Entry 6D7K (X-ray diffraction, 2.60 A resolution); this record covers chains A and B of the 8 polymer chains in the assembly.

# Chain A
Name: Methane monooxygenase hydroxylase, MmoX1
Organism: Methylosinus sporium
Reference sequence: Q27RN7 (Q27RN7_METSR); residues 1-526 here = UniProt positions 1-526
Chain sequence (526 residues; row label = number of the first residue in the row):
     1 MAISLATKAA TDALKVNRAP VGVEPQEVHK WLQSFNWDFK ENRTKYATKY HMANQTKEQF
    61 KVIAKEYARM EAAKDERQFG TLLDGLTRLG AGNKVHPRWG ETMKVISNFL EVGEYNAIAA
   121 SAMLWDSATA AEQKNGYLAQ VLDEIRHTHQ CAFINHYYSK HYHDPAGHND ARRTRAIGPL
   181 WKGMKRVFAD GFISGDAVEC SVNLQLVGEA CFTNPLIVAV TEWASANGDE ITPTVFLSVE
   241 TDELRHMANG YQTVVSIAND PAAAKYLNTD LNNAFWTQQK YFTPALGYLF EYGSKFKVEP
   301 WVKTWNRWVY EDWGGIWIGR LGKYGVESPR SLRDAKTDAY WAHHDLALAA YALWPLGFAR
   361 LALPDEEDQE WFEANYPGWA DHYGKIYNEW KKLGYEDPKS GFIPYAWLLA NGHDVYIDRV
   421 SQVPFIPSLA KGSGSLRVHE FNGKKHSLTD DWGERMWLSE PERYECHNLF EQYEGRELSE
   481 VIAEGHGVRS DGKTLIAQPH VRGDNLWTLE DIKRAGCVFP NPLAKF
Disordered / not traced: 1-11, 161-172
Bound ions: Fe ion site 1: E114, E144 (together with formate, hexane-1,6-diol); Fe ion site 2: E209, E243, H246 (together with hexane-1,6-diol)
Residues lining bound ligands: hexane-1,6-diol (HEZ): I106, L110, E114, E144, F188, E209, T213, L216, I217, V239, E243, H246
Reported in the primary citation:
  - conformationally variable residues (side-chain flip): L110, E114, H147, F188
  - Fe ion coordination: E114, E144, E243

# Chain B
Name: Methane monooxygenase hydroxylase, MmoY
Organism: Methylosinus sporium
Reference sequence: Q27RN6 (Q27RN6_METSR); residue numbers follow UniProt; this construct covers 1-395
Chain sequence (395 residues; each row starts with the number of its first residue):
     1 MSQPQSSQVT KRGLTDPERA AIIAAAVPDH ALDTQRKYHY FIQPRWKRLS EYEQLSCYAQ
    61 PNPDWIAGGL DWGDWTQKFH GGRPSWGNES TELRTTDWYR HRDPARRWHA PYVKDKSEEA
   121 RYTQRFLAAY SSEGSIRTID AYWRDEILNK YYGALLYNEY GLFNAHSSVG RDCLSDTIRQ
   181 SATFAGLDKV DNAQMIQMER LFIAKLVPGF DASTDVPKKI WTTDPIYAGA RGAVEEIWQG
   241 IQDWNEILWA GHAVYDATFG QFARREFFQR LATVYGDTLT PFFTAQSQTY FQTTRGAIED
   301 LFVYCLANDP EFGAHNRTFL NAWTEHYLAR SVTALKDFVG IYAKVEKVAG ATDRAGVSEA
   361 LQRVFGDWKV DYADKIGFNI DVDQKVDAVL AGFKN
Disordered / not traced: 1-56
Reported in the primary citation:
  - conformationally variable residues (order/disorder transition): M1 to S56

# Chain A / chain B interface
Residue-residue contacts (178):
  D12(A) with R137(B)
  A13(A) with R137(B)
  L14(A) with R137(B), hydrogen bond (backbone-side chain)
  V16(A) with G134(B); I136(B), hydrophobic; R137(B); L206(B)
  N17(A) with L206(B)
  R18(A) with S131(B); S132(B), hydrogen bond (side chain-backbone); E133(B); G134(B); R137(B)
  A19(A) with S131(B), hydrogen bond (backbone-side chain)
  P20(A) with A128(B); S131(B); S132(B)
  V21(A) with L127(B); A128(B), hydrogen bond (backbone-backbone); S131(B), hydrogen bond (backbone-side chain); F202(B); K205(B)
  G22(A) with Q124(B); L127(B); K205(B), hydrogen bond (backbone-side chain)
  V23(A) with Q124(B), hydrogen bond (backbone-side chain); M198(B), hydrophobic
  E27(A) with L201(B); K205(B), salt bridge
  V28(A) with Q194(B); M198(B), hydrophobic; L201(B), hydrophobic
  W31(A) with Q197(B); L201(B); S213(B); T214(B)
  S34(A) with Y157(B), hydrogen bond (backbone-side chain); T214(B), hydrogen bond; K218(B), hydrogen bond (backbone-side chain)
  F35(A) with L156(B), hydrophobic; Y157(B); Y160(B); A193(B), hydrophobic; Q194(B); Q197(B)
  N36(A) with Y160(B); K218(B), hydrogen bond (backbone-side chain); W238(B)
  W37(A) with Y157(B); G161(B); W221(B); T222(B); R231(B); E235(B), hydrogen bond
  F39(A) with E235(B); W238(B), hydrophobic; Q239(B)
  E41(A) with Q239(B)
  N42(A) with W238(B); Q239(B), hydrogen bond
  R43(A) with Q239(B), hydrogen bond (backbone-side chain)
  K45(A) with S168(B), hydrogen bond; W238(B), hydrogen bond (side chain-backbone); Q239(B); I241(B), hydrogen bond (side chain-backbone); Q242(B); I247(B)
  Y46(A) with R83(B); S168(B), hydrogen bond (side chain-backbone); R171(B); D172(B), hydrogen bond; Q242(B), hydrogen bond
  I63(A) with Q194(B)
  A64(A) with K116(B); L187(B), hydrophobic; D191(B); Q194(B), hydrogen bond (backbone-side chain)
  K65(A) with K116(B); E119(B); A120(B); D191(B), salt bridge; M195(B); Q286(B), hydrogen bond; Y290(B), hydrogen bond
  Y67(A) with H109(B)
  A68(A) with V113(B); K116(B); S117(B)
  R69(A) with S117(B); R121(B)
  A72(A) with V113(B); S117(B)
  D75(A) with H109(B)
  F79(A) with W108(B), hydrophobic
  E111(A) with A59(B)
  Y115(A) with C57(B); A59(B), hydrophobic; D176(B)
  N116(A) with P61(B); W86(B)
  I118(A) with R179(B)
  A119(A) with W86(B), hydrophobic; G170(B); R171(B)
  A122(A) with S167(B); G170(B); R171(B)
  M123(A) with R171(B), hydrogen bond
  W125(A) with F163(B), hydrophobic; N164(B), hydrogen bond; H166(B); S167(B)
  D126(A) with S167(B), hydrogen bond; S168(B)
  A131(A) with Y160(B)
  K134(A) with N164(B)
  L138(A) with F163(B), hydrophobic; L187(B), hydrophobic
  V141(A) with T183(B)
  L142(A) with H109(B), hydrogen bond (backbone-side chain); T183(B); L187(B), hydrophobic
  I145(A) with H109(B); T183(B); F184(B), hydrophobic
  R146(A) with H109(B), hydrogen bond (backbone-side chain)
  H149(A) with W108(B); H109(B), hydrogen bond (side chain-backbone); Q180(B), hydrogen bond
  R173(A) with L70(B)
  A176(A) with D71(B); W72(B), hydrogen bond (backbone-side chain)
  W181(A) with D71(B), hydrogen bond
  K182(A) with W72(B), hydrogen bond (side chain-backbone); D74(B); T76(B)
  K185(A) with P61(B); D71(B), salt bridge; T76(B)
  R186(A) with T76(B), hydrogen bond (backbone-side chain); Q77(B), hydrogen bond
  D190(A) with W75(B); T76(B), hydrogen bond; Q77(B); S85(B), hydrogen bond
  G191(A) with Q77(B)
  I193(A) with F79(B); S85(B); W86(B), hydrophobic; R171(B), hydrogen bond (backbone-side chain)
  S194(A) with Q77(B), hydrogen bond (backbone-side chain); K78(B); F79(B); S85(B), hydrogen bond
  G195(A) with F79(B)
  E199(A) with Q77(B)
  E460(A) with H80(B), salt bridge
  E462(A) with K78(B); H80(B); G81(B), hydrogen bond (side chain-backbone); G82(B)
  R463(A) with Q77(B); K78(B), hydrogen bond (side chain-backbone); F79(B); H80(B), hydrogen bond
  Y464(A) with T76(B); Q77(B)
  E465(A) with D74(B); K78(B), salt bridge
  C466(A) with D74(B); W75(B); T76(B)
  H467(A) with W72(B); G73(B); D74(B), hydrogen bond (side chain-backbone)
  N468(A) with W72(B)
  Q472(A) with W72(B)
  Y473(A) with W72(B), hydrogen bond
Other interface residues (no listed pair), chain A (82 interface residues in all): K15, L32, E71, V112, R175, A189, T277, V420, Q422, L469
Other interface residues (no listed pair), chain B (83 interface residues in all): Y58, P84, A110, K114, V234

# Summary
82 residues of chain A face 83 of chain B across their interface; the contacts include 45 hydrogen bonds and 5
salt bridges. Among the polar pairs are E27(A)-K205(B), K65(A)-D191(B) and K185(A)-D71(B). Ligands of chain A:
hexane-1,6-diol. From the paper: Fe ion coordination by E114(A), E144(A) and E243(A); conformational
variability at L110(A), E114(A) and M1(B) among others.
Chain A is Methane monooxygenase hydroxylase, MmoX1 and chain B is Methane monooxygenase hydroxylase, MmoY,
both from Methylosinus sporium; the structure, Complex structure of Methane monooxygenase hydroxylase in
complex with inhibitory subunit, was determined by X-ray diffraction.
